3DXC - chains A and B; structure by X-ray diffraction, 2.10 A resolution.

Chain A:
Molecule: Amyloid beta A4 protein-binding family B member 1
From: Homo sapiens
Notes: fragment: PTB2 domain
UniProt: O00213 (APBB1_HUMAN); residues 534-667 here = UniProt positions 534-667
Chain sequence (140 residues; numbered 534 to 673; the number before each row is that of its first residue):
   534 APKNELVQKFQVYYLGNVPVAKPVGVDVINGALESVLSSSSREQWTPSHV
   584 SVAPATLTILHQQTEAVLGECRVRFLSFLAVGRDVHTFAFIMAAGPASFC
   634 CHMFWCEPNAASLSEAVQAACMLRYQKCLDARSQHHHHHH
Not modelled in the structure: 534-536, 667-673
Differences from the reference sequence: expression tag (668-673)
Swiss-Prot annotation at these positions:
  - modified residue: Tyr-547 (Phosphotyrosine), Ser-610 (Phosphoserine)
  - mutagenesis: Tyr-546 (Y546F: No effect on phosphorylation by ABL1), Tyr-547 (Y547F: Abrogates phosphorylation and stimulation of transcription by ABL1, and increases the interaction with RASD1/DEXRAS1), Tyr-658 (Y658F: No effect on phosphorylation by ABL1)

Chain B:
Molecule: Amyloid beta A4 protein
From: Homo sapiens
Notes: fragment: APP intracellular domain
UniProt: P05067 (A4_HUMAN); residues 664-695 here correspond to UniProt positions 739-770 (UniProt number = residue number + 75)
Chain sequence (35 residues; numbered 661 to 695; the number before each row is that of its first residue):
   661 GAMDAAVTPEERHLSKMQQNGYENPTYKFFEQMQN
Not modelled in the structure: 661-665, 694-695
Differences from the reference sequence: expression tag (661-663)
From the paper describing this entry:
  - post-translational modification sites: Thr-668, Tyr-682 (citing earlier work)
  - contacts within the chain: Thr-668/Glu-671 (hydrogen bond)

How chain A and chain B interact:
Contacting residue pairs (56):
  Val-557(A) with Glu-683(B)
  Val-559(A) with Gln-678(B); Gln-679(B); Asn-680(B); Gly-681(B)
  Val-606(A) with Asn-684(B), hydrogen bond (backbone-side chain)
  Arg-607(A) with Thr-686(B); Tyr-687(B); Phe-690(B)
  Leu-609(A) with Asn-684(B), hydrogen bond (backbone-side chain); Tyr-687(B)
  Ser-610(A) with Glu-683(B); Asn-684(B), hydrogen bond (backbone-backbone); Tyr-687(B)
  Phe-611(A) with Asn-680(B); Gly-681(B); Tyr-682(B); Glu-683(B)
  Leu-612(A) with Met-677(B), hydrophobic; Gly-681(B); Tyr-682(B), hydrogen bond (backbone-backbone)
  Ala-613(A) with Met-677(B); Gly-681(B)
  Val-614(A) with Met-677(B), hydrogen bond (backbone-backbone); Gln-678(B)
  Gly-615(A) with Gln-678(B), hydrogen bond (backbone-side chain)
  Arg-616(A) with Gln-678(B), hydrogen bond (backbone-side chain); Gln-679(B)
  Val-618(A) with Leu-674(B), hydrophobic; Gln-678(B)
  Ala-626(A) with Tyr-687(B), hydrophobic
  Phe-632(A) with Tyr-687(B)
  Asn-642(A) with Glu-670(B), hydrogen bond
  Ala-644(A) with Glu-670(B); His-673(B); Leu-674(B), hydrophobic
  Ser-647(A) with His-673(B), hydrogen bond; Met-677(B)
  Glu-648(A) with His-673(B), salt bridge
  Gln-651(A) with His-673(B), hydrogen bond; Tyr-682(B)
  Cys-654(A) with Tyr-682(B), hydrophobic; Asn-684(B); Thr-686(B), hydrogen bond (backbone-side chain)
  Met-655(A) with Tyr-682(B)
  Arg-657(A) with Thr-686(B)
  Tyr-658(A) with Pro-685(B); Thr-686(B), hydrogen bond (backbone-side chain); Phe-689(B), hydrophobic
  Cys-661(A) with Thr-686(B); Phe-689(B), hydrophobic; Phe-690(B), hydrophobic
  Leu-662(A) with Phe-689(B), hydrophobic
  Arg-665(A) with Phe-689(B); Phe-690(B); Met-693(B)
Interface residues without a listed pair, chain A (30 interface residues in all): Pro-556, Phe-608, Asp-617
Interface features reported in the paper:
  - specific contacts: Val-614(A)/Leu-674(B) (hydrophobic contact)
  - interface residues, chain A: Val-614(A), Arg-616(A), Glu-648(A)
  - interface residues, chain B: Leu-674(B), Met-677(B), Tyr-682(B), Tyr-687(B)

In short:
30 residues of chain A face 17 of chain B across their interface; the contacts include 12 hydrogen bonds and 1
salt bridge. Polar pairs include Glu-648(A)/His-673(B), Val-606(A)/Asn-684(B) and Leu-609(A)/Asn-684(B). The
paper describes a hydrophobic contact between Val-614(A) and Leu-674(B). From the paper: interface residues
Val-614(A), Arg-616(A) and Leu-674(B) among others; modification sites Thr-668(B) and Tyr-682(B).
Here chain A is Amyloid beta A4 protein-binding family B member 1 and chain B is Amyloid beta A4 protein, both
from Homo sapiens. Entry 3DXC (Crystal structure of the intracellular domain of human APP in complex with
Fe65-PTB2) was determined by X-ray diffraction together with 3DXD and 3DXE from the same study.
